Entry 4IRU (X-ray diffraction, 3.20 A resolution); this record covers chains A and B.

Chain A:
Protein: LepB
Organism: Legionella pneumophila
Notes: EC 3.6.5.2; fragment: LepB GAP domain, catalytic core
UniProtKB: Q5ZSM7 (Q5ZSM7_LEGPH); residues 326-623 here = UniProt positions 326-623
Sequence (299 residues; row label = number of the first residue in the row):
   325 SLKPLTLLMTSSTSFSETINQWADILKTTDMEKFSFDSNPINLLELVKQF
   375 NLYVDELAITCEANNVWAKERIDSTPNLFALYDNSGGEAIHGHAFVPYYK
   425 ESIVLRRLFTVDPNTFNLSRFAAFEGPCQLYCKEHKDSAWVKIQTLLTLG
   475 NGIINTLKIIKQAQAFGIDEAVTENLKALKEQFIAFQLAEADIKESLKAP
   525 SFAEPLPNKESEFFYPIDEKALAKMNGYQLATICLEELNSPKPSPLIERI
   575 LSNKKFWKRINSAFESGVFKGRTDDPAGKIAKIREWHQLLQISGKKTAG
Disordered / not traced: 621-623
Construct notes: expression tag (325)
Modified residues: Mse333 (selenomethionine; parent Met); Mse355 (selenomethionine; parent Met); Mse549 (selenomethionine; parent Met)
Metal / ion sites: K+ site 1: Asn363 (together with acetate ion); K+ site 2 near Glu536 (its only coordinating residue here)
From the paper describing this entry:
  - catalytic residues: Arg444, Glu449
  - binding site for the ligand GDP: Arg444
  - binding site for aluminium fluoride: Arg444
  - mutagenesis - R444A (100-fold), E449A, V592A (20-fold), G595A (5-fold): decreased catalytic activity with Ras-related protein Rab-1A (chain B)
  - mutagenesis - R444A (10-fold): decreased catalytic activity
  - mutagenesis - V592A: unchanged catalytic activity on Y40A mutant

Chain B:
Protein: Ras-related protein Rab-1A
Organism: Homo sapiens
Notes: EC 3.6.5.2
UniProtKB: P62820 (RAB1A_HUMAN); residue numbers follow UniProt; this construct covers 4-58, 60-177
Sequence (184 residues; row label = number of the first residue in the row; note: 1 number in that range is skipped by the numbering (no residue carries it; nothing is unmodelled there); numbers below 1 keep their minus sign (Mse-6 is residue -6)):
    -6 MGHHHHHHGSMNPEYDYLFKLLLIGDSGVGKSCLLLRFADDTYTESYIST
    44 IGVDFKIRTIELDGK
   59A T
    60 IKLQIWDTAGQERFRTITSSYYRGAHGIIVVYDVTDQESFNNVKQWLQEI
   110 DRYASENVNKLLVGNKCDLTTKKVVDYTTAKEFADSLGIPFLETSAKNAT
   160 NVEQSFMTMAAEIKKRMG
Disordered / not traced: -6 to 6, 177
Construct notes: expression tag (-6 to 3)
Modified residues: Mse-6, Mse4 (selenomethionine); Mse166, Mse168, Mse176 (selenomethionine; parent Met)
UniProt features mapped onto this chain:
  - motif: Asp34 to Phe48 (Switch 1), Asp66 to Gly83 (Switch 2)
  - binding site (GTP): Ser20, Gly21, Gly23, Lys24, Ser25, Cys26, Glu38, Thr43, Gly69, Asn124, Lys125, Asp127, Ala155, Lys156
  - binding site (Mg(2+)): Ser25, Thr43, Asp66
  - modified residue: Ser79 (Microbial infection: O-(2-cholinephosphoryl)serine)
  - glycosylation ((Microbial infection) N-beta-linked (GlcNAc) arginine): Arg72, Arg74, Arg82, Arg111
  - cross-link (Glycyl lysine isopeptide (Lys-Gly)): Lys49 (interchain with G-Cter in ubiquitin), Lys61 (interchain with G-Cter in ubiquitin)
  - mutagenesis: Lys49 (K49R: Promotes TLRs trafficking and TLRs-mediated signaling; when associated with A-61), Lys61 (K61R: Promotes TLRs trafficking and TLRs-mediated signaling; when associated with A-49), Arg72 to Arg74 (Abolished arginine GlcNAcylation; when associated with A-82 and A-111), Arg74 (R74A: Abolished arginine GlcNAcylation; when associated with A-82 and A-111), Arg82 (R82A: Abolished arginine GlcNAcylation; when associated with A-74 and A-111. Abolished arginine GlcNAcylation; when associated with 72-A--A-74 and A-111), Arg111 (R111A: Abolished arginine GlcNAcylation; when associated with A-74 and A-82. Abolished arginine GlcNAcylation; when associated with 72-A--A-74 and A-82), Asn124 (N124I: Dominant negative mutant. Strongly reduces the levels of CASR present at the cell-surface)
Metal / ion sites: Mg2+: Ser25, Thr43 (together with GDP)
Residues lining bound ligands:
  - aluminium fluoride: Asp19, Ser20, Gly21, Lys24, Ser25, Ser42, Thr43, Asp66, Thr67, Ala68, Gly69, Gln70
  - GDP (guanosine-5'-diphosphate): Asp19, Ser20, Gly21, Val22, Gly23, Lys24, Ser25, Cys26, Tyr36, Thr37, Glu38, Ser39, Tyr40, Ile41, Asn124, Lys125, Asp127, Leu128, Ser154, Ala155, Lys156
From the paper describing this entry:
  - post-translational modification sites: Ser79, Tyr80 (citing earlier work)
  - catalytic residues: Ser20, Ser42, Gln70, Arg72
  - binding site for aluminium fluoride: Ser20, Ser42
  - contacts within the chain: Ser42-Gln70
  - mutagenesis - S20A, S42A, Q70A (10,000-fold), R72A: decreased catalytic activity with LepB (chain A)
  - mutagenesis - Q70A: abolished catalytic activity (intrinsic rate of hydrolysis)
  - mutagenesis - S42A (11-fold): decreased catalytic activity (intrinsic rate of hydrolysis)
  - mutagenesis - S20A: unchanged catalytic activity on intrinsic rate
  - conformationally variable residues (side-chain flip): Tyr40
  - mutagenesis - Y40A: unchanged catalytic activity with LepB (chain A)
  - mutagenesis - Y40A (20-fold): increased catalytic activity on intrinsic hydrolytic rate

How chain A and chain B interact:
Contacting residue pairs - 54 pairs, chain A then chain B:
  His415(A) - Gly21(B)
  His415(A) - Tyr40(B)
  His415(A) - Lys125(B)
  Gly416(A) - Tyr40(B)
  Leu432(A) - Arg72(B)  hydrogen bond (backbone-side chain)
  Phe433(A) - Arg72(B)
  Asp436(A) - Ile41(B)
  Asn441(A) - Ile41(B)
  Asn441(A) - Ser42(B)
  Asn441(A) - Thr43(B)
  Asn441(A) - Ile44(B)  hydrogen bond (side chain-backbone)
  Leu442(A) - Ile41(B)
  Leu442(A) - Ser42(B)  hydrogen bond (backbone-backbone)
  Leu442(A) - Ile44(B)  hydrophobic
  Leu442(A) - Arg72(B)
  Ser443(A) - Tyr40(B)
  Arg444(A) - Ser20(B)  hydrogen bond
  Arg444(A) - Gly21(B)
  Arg444(A) - Tyr40(B)  hydrogen bond (backbone-backbone)
  Arg444(A) - Ile41(B)  hydrogen bond (side chain-backbone)
  Arg444(A) - Ser42(B)
  Glu449(A) - Gln70(B)  hydrogen bond
  Glu449(A) - Arg72(B)  salt bridge
  Gln453(A) - Glu71(B)
  Gln468(A) - Arg72(B)
  Thr472(A) - Arg72(B)
  Thr472(A) - Phe73(B)
  Asn475(A) - Ile44(B)
  Asn475(A) - Phe73(B)
  Gly476(A) - Ile76(B)
  Asn479(A) - Ile44(B)  hydrogen bond (side chain-backbone)
  Asn479(A) - Gly45(B)
  Asn479(A) - Val46(B)  hydrogen bond (side chain-backbone)
  Lys482(A) - Asp47(B)  salt bridge
  Ile483(A) - Val46(B)
  Ile483(A) - Asp47(B)
  Ile483(A) - Phe48(B)  hydrophobic
  Ile483(A) - Trp65(B)  hydrophobic
  Gln486(A) - Asp47(B)  hydrogen bond
  Gln486(A) - Phe48(B)
  Phe490(A) - Ile50(B)  hydrophobic
  Ile492(A) - Phe48(B)  hydrophobic
  Ile492(A) - Ile50(B)  hydrophobic
  Ile492(A) - Gln63(B)
  Glu494(A) - Lys13(B)  salt bridge
  Glu494(A) - Gln63(B)
  Glu498(A) - Arg82(B)  salt bridge
  Asn499(A) - Tyr80(B)  hydrogen bond
  Gln506(A) - Ile76(B)
  Val592(A) - Tyr40(B)  hydrogen bond (backbone-side chain)
  Gly595(A) - Glu38(B)
  Gly595(A) - Ser39(B)
  Gly595(A) - Tyr40(B)  hydrogen bond (backbone-backbone)
  Arg596(A) - Tyr40(B)
Also at the interface, not in a pair above, chain A (36 interface residues in all): Val435, Thr439, Phe440, Ala487, Gly591, Phe593, Lys594, Thr597
The authors on this interface:
  - specific contacts: His415(A)-Tyr40(B) (backbone contact), Arg444(A)-Tyr40(B) (backbone contact), Glu449(A)-Gln70(B) (hydrogen bond), Glu449(A)-Arg72(B) (salt bridge), Val592(A)-Tyr40(B) (backbone contact), Gly595(A)-Tyr40(B) (backbone contact)
  - interface residues, chain A: Val435(A), Leu442(A), Thr472(A), Asn475(A), Gly476(A), Ile483(A), Gln486(A), Phe490(A), Ile492(A)
  - interface residues, chain B: Tyr40(B), Ile44(B), Phe48(B), Trp65(B), Phe73(B), Ile76(B), Tyr80(B)

Summary:
The interface between chain A and chain B involves 36 residues on one side and 25 on the other, with 13
hydrogen bonds and 4 salt bridges. Polar pairs include Glu449(A)-Arg72(B), Lys482(A)-Asp47(B) and
Glu494(A)-Lys13(B). The authors report backbone contacts between His415(A) and Tyr40(B), Arg444(A) and
Tyr40(B) and Val592(A) and Tyr40(B) among others; a hydrogen bond between Glu449(A) and Gln70(B); a salt
bridge between Glu449(A) and Arg72(B). From the paper: catalytic residues Arg444(A), Glu449(A) and Ser20(B)
among others; R444A, E449A and V592A of chain A, among others, reduce catalytic activity with Ras-related
protein Rab-1A (chain B); 9 substitutions were tested in all.
Here chain A is LepB (Legionella pneumophila) and chain B is Ras-related protein Rab-1A (Homo sapiens). Entry
4IRU (Crystal Structure of lepB GAP core in a transition state mimetic complex with Rab1A and ALF3) was
determined by X-ray diffraction.
